Entry 5R49 (X-ray diffraction, 1.05 A resolution); this record covers chains B and C of the 5 polymer chains in the assembly.

# Chain B
Protein: gamma-chymotrypsin
Source organism: Bos taurus
Notes: EC 3.4.21.1
UniProt: P00766 (CTRA_BOVIN); numbering as in UniProt (aligned over 16-146)
Amino-acid sequence (131 residues; each row starts with the number of its first residue):
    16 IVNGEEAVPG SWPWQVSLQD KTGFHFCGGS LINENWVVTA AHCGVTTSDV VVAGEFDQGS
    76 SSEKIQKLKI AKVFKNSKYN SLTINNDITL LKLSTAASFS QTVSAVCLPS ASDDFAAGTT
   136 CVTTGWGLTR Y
Cystine bridges: Cys-42/Cys-58

# Chain C
Protein: gamma-chymotrypsin
Source organism: Bos taurus
Notes: EC 3.4.21.1
UniProt: P00766 (CTRA_BOVIN); numbering as in UniProt (aligned over 149-245)
Amino-acid sequence (97 residues; numbered 149 to 245; the number before each row is that of its first residue):
   149 ANTPDRLQQA SLPLLSNTNC KKYWGTKIKD AMICAGASGV SSCMGDSGGP LVCKKNGAWT
   209 LVGIVSWGSS TCSTSTPGVY ARVTALVNWV QQTLAAN
Cystine bridges: Cys-168/Cys-182, Cys-191/Cys-220

# Chain B / chain C interface
Pairs across the interface (167; chain B residue first):
  Ile-16(B) with Gln-156(C); Gln-157(C); Ala-158(C), hydrophobic; Ser-189(C); Asp-194(C), hydrogen bond (backbone-side chain)
  Val-17(B) with Val-188(C); Ser-189(C), hydrogen bond (backbone-backbone); Cys-220(C), hydrophobic; Thr-222(C)
  Asn-18(B) with Gly-187(C), hydrogen bond (side chain-backbone); Val-188(C); Thr-222(C)
  Gly-19(B) with Gln-157(C)
  Glu-20(B) with Gln-156(C); Gln-157(C), hydrogen bond (backbone-backbone)
  Glu-21(B) with Arg-154(C), salt bridge; Leu-155(C); Gln-156(C); Gln-157(C)
  Ala-22(B) with Leu-155(C), hydrogen bond (backbone-backbone); Gln-157(C)
  Trp-27(B) with Gln-157(C), hydrogen bond; Trp-207(C)
  Trp-29(B) with Trp-207(C), hydrophobic
  Gln-30(B) with Leu-155(C); Pro-198(C)
  His-40(B) with Gly-193(C), hydrogen bond (side chain-backbone)
  Cys-42(B) with Gly-193(C); Ser-195(C), hydrogen bond (side chain-backbone)
  Gly-43(B) with Ser-195(C), hydrogen bond (backbone-backbone); Gly-196(C); Gly-197(C)
  Gly-44(B) with Gly-196(C); Gly-197(C)
  Ser-45(B) with Pro-198(C); Leu-209(C)
  Ile-47(B) with Val-238(C), hydrophobic; Leu-242(C), hydrophobic
  Asn-48(B) with Leu-242(C)
  Trp-51(B) with Leu-242(C), hydrophobic; Asn-245(C)
  Val-53(B) with Gly-196(C); Leu-209(C), hydrophobic; Ile-212(C), hydrophobic
  Thr-54(B) with Gly-196(C); Ile-212(C)
  Ala-55(B) with Gly-196(C); Ile-212(C); Val-213(C)
  His-57(B) with Ser-195(C), hydrogen bond; Ser-214(C)
  Cys-58(B) with Ser-195(C)
  Phe-71(B) with Asp-153(C); Arg-154(C); Leu-155(C), hydrogen bond (backbone-backbone)
  Asp-72(B) with Asp-153(C); Arg-154(C), salt bridge
  Gln-73(B) with Asp-153(C), hydrogen bond (backbone-backbone)
  Gly-74(B) with Asp-153(C)
  Phe-89(B) with Trp-237(C); Thr-241(C); Asn-245(C)
  Lys-90(B) with Trp-237(C)
  Asn-91(B) with Leu-234(C); Trp-237(C)
  Thr-98(B) with Met-180(C)
  Ile-99(B) with Met-180(C); Ser-214(C)
  Asn-100(B) with Lys-177(C); Ala-179(C); Met-180(C)
  Asn-101(B) with Ala-179(C); Leu-234(C)
  Asp-102(B) with Ser-214(C), hydrogen bond; Ala-229(C)
  Ile-103(B) with Ile-212(C), hydrophobic; Leu-234(C), hydrophobic; Trp-237(C), hydrophobic; Val-238(C), hydrophobic
  Leu-105(B) with Trp-237(C), hydrophobic; Val-238(C), hydrophobic; Thr-241(C); Leu-242(C), hydrophobic
  Lys-107(B) with Asn-245(C), hydrogen bond (side chain-backbone)
  Val-121(B) with Val-200(C), hydrophobic; Trp-207(C); Leu-209(C)
  Cys-122(B) with Ala-206(C), hydrophobic; Trp-207(C), hydrogen bond (backbone-backbone); Thr-208(C), hydrogen bond; Leu-209(C), hydrogen bond (backbone-backbone)
  Leu-123(B) with Thr-208(C); Val-238(C), hydrophobic; Gln-239(C)
  Pro-124(B) with Thr-208(C); Leu-209(C); Val-231(C); Thr-232(C); Val-235(C)
  Ser-125(B) with Thr-232(C)
  Ala-126(B) with Thr-232(C); Val-235(C); Asn-236(C)
  Asp-128(B) with Thr-232(C)
  Asp-129(B) with Lys-203(C), hydrogen bond (backbone-side chain)
  Phe-130(B) with Leu-162(C), hydrophobic; Lys-203(C); Val-210(C), hydrophobic; Thr-232(C)
  Ala-131(B) with Leu-162(C)
  Ala-132(B) with Leu-162(C); Leu-163(C); Ser-164(C)
  Gly-133(B) with Leu-162(C), hydrogen bond (backbone-backbone)
  Thr-134(B) with Leu-160(C); Pro-161(C); Leu-162(C), hydrogen bond (backbone-backbone); Cys-201(C)
  Thr-135(B) with Ser-159(C); Leu-160(C); Cys-201(C), hydrogen bond (backbone-side chain)
  Cys-136(B) with Ser-159(C); Leu-160(C), hydrogen bond (backbone-backbone); Leu-162(C), hydrophobic; Leu-199(C), hydrophobic; Val-200(C); Cys-201(C), disulfide
  Val-137(B) with Ala-158(C); Ser-159(C); Pro-198(C); Leu-199(C); Val-200(C), hydrogen bond (backbone-backbone); Trp-207(C), hydrophobic
  Thr-138(B) with Gln-157(C); Ala-158(C), hydrogen bond (backbone-backbone); Leu-160(C); Ser-190(C); Pro-198(C), hydrogen bond (side chain-backbone); Val-213(C)
  Thr-139(B) with Gln-156(C); Gln-157(C); Pro-198(C)
  Gly-140(B) with Leu-155(C); Gln-156(C), hydrogen bond (backbone-backbone); Asp-194(C)
  Trp-141(B) with Thr-151(C); Pro-152(C); Asp-153(C), hydrogen bond (side chain-backbone); Arg-154(C); Leu-155(C); Asp-194(C)
  Gly-142(B) with Pro-152(C); Met-192(C); Gly-193(C); Asp-194(C), hydrogen bond (backbone-side chain)
  Leu-143(B) with Asn-150(C); Thr-151(C); Cys-191(C); Met-192(C), hydrogen bond (backbone-backbone)
  Thr-144(B) with Asn-150(C), hydrogen bond; Pro-152(C)
  Arg-145(B) with Ala-149(C); Asn-150(C), hydrogen bond (backbone-backbone)
  Tyr-146(B) with Ala-149(C); Met-192(C), hydrophobic; Ser-218(C); Thr-219(C)
Also at the interface, not in a pair above, chain B (66 interface residues in all): Val-23, Phe-41, Thr-104
Also at the interface, not in a pair above, chain C (61 interface residues in all): Trp-215, Tyr-228
Cross-chain cystine bridges: Cys-136(B)/Cys-201(C)

# Overview
66 residues of chain B face 61 of chain C across their interface, with 1 disulfide bond, 31 hydrogen bonds and
2 salt bridges. Among the polar pairs are Glu-21(B)/Arg-154(C), Asp-72(B)/Arg-154(C) and Ile-16(B)/Asp-194(C).
Chain B is gamma-chymotrypsin and chain C is gamma-chymotrypsin, both from Bos taurus; the structure, Crystal
Structure of gamma-Chymotrypsin at pH 5.6, cryo temperature, was determined by X-ray diffraction.
